Entry 2P5V (X-ray diffraction, 1.99 A resolution); this record covers chains B and D of the 8 polymer chains in the assembly.

# Chain B (and D)
Protein: Transcriptional regulator, LRP/AsnC family
From: Neisseria meningitidis
Notes: chain D of this document is another copy of the same molecule, construct and numbering; everything in this record applies to it too
UniProt: Q9K0L9 (Q9K0L9_NEIMB); residues 1-160 here correspond to UniProt positions 28-187 (UniProt number = residue number + 27)
Amino-acid sequence (162 residues; row label = number of the first residue in the row; numbers below 1 keep their minus sign (Gly-1 is residue -1)):
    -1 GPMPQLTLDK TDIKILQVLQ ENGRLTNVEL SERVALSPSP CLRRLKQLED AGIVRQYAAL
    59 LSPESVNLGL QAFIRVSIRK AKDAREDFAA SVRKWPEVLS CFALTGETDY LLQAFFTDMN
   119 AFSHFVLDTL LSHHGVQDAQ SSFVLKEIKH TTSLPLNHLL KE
Disordered / not traced: -1 to 2, 159-160
Differences from the reference sequence: cloning artifact (-1 to 0); modified residue (1, 117)
Modified positions: Mse1 (selenomethionine); Mse117 (selenomethionine; parent Met)
Bound ions: Ca2+ site 1: Glu105, Asp107 (shared with Asp136(D) of chain D); Ca2+ site 2: Asp136 (shared with 2 residues of chain H)

# Chain B / chain D interface
Contacting residue pairs (16):
  Lys78(B) with Arg77(D); Leu129(D), hydrogen bond (side chain-backbone); His131(D), hydrogen bond (side chain-backbone); His132(D); Val134(D), hydrogen bond (side chain-backbone); Gln135(D)
  Arg83(B) with Leu125(D); Leu129(D)
  Thr103(B) with Mse117(D); Gln138(D); Ser139(D), hydrogen bond (backbone-backbone); Phe141(D)
  Gly104(B) with Ala137(D); Gln138(D)
  Glu105(B) with Gln138(D)
  Asp107(B) with Asp136(D)
Other interface residues (no listed pair), chain D (14 interface residues in all): Phe120

# Overview
The interface between chain B and chain D involves 6 residues on one side and 14 on the other; the contacts
include 4 hydrogen bonds. Polar contacts include Lys78(B)-Leu129(D), Lys78(B)-His131(D) and
Lys78(B)-Val134(D). Glu105(B) and Asp107(B) form the Ca2+ site 1.
Chain B and chain D are both Transcriptional regulator, LRP/AsnC family (Neisseria meningitidis); the
structure, Crystal Structure of Transcriptional Regulator NMB0573 from Neisseria Meningitidis, was determined
by X-ray diffraction, deposited together with 2P6S and 2P6T.
